8FTB - chain B; structure by X-ray diffraction, 1.97 A resolution.

Chain B:
Name: Integrin beta-2, Talin-1
Organism: Mus musculus
UniProt: chimeric construct of P11835, P26039: residues -9 to 0 from P11835 (ITB2_MOUSE) positions 750-759 (UniProt number = residue number + 759); residues 1-430 from P26039 positions 1-430 (same numbers)
Amino-acid sequence (411 residues; row label = number of the first residue in the row; note: 30 numbers in that range are skipped by the numbering (no residue carries them; nothing is unmodelled there); numbers below 1 keep their minus sign (Met-10 is residue -10)):
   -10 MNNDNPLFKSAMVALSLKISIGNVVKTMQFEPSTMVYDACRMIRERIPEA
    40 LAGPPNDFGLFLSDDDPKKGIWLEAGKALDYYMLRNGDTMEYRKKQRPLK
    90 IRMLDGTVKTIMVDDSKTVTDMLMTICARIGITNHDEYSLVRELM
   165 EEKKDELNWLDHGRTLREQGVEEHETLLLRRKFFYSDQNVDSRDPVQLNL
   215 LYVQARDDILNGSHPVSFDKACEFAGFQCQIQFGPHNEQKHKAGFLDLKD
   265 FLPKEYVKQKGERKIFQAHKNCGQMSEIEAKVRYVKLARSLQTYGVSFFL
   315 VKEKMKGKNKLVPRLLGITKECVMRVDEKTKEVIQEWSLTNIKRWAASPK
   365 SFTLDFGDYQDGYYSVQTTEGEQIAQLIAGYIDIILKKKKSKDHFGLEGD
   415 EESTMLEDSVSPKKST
Not modelled in the structure: -10, 165-169, 404-430
Differences from the reference sequence: initiating methionine (-10); engineered mutation Gln306 (Lys in P26039)
Swiss-Prot annotation at these positions:
  - modified residue (Phosphoserine): Ser405, Ser425

In short:
Chain B is Integrin beta-2, Talin-1 (Mus musculus); the structure, Crystal structure of integrin beta-2 tail
bound to the FERM-folded talin head domain with a K306Q ..., was determined by X-ray diffraction (same
publication as 9C1T, 9DZ5, 8FSE and 8T0D).
